PDB entry 6BDF | electron microscopy, 2.80 A resolution | chains A and C of the 28 polymer chains in the assembly

[Chain A (and C)]
Name: Proteasome subunit alpha
Organism: Thermoplasma acidophilum
Notes: EC 3.4.25.1; chain C of this document is another copy of the same molecule, construct and numbering; everything in this record applies to it too
Reference sequence: P25156 (PSA_THEAC); residues 1-233 here = UniProt positions 1-233
Amino-acid sequence (233 residues; numbered 1 to 233; the number before each row is that of its first residue):
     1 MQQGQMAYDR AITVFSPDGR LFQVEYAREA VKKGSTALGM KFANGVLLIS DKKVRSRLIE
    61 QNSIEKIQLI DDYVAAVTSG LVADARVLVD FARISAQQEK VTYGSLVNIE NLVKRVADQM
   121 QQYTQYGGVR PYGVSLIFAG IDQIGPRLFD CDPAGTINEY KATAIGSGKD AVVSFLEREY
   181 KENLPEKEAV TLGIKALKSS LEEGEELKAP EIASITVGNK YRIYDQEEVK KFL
Disordered / not traced: 1-12
Curated features (UniProtKB/Swiss-Prot):
  - mutagenesis: Met-1 to Ile-12 (Markedly increases peptidolytic activity. Designated open-gate mutant), Lys-66 (K66A: Prevents PAN to associate with the proteasome and stimulate gate opening), Leu-81 (L81A/E/G: Prevents PAN to stimulate gate opening), Val-82 (V82A: No effect on PAN's ability to stimulate gate opening; V82D/G: Prevents PAN to stimulate gate opening)

[How chain A and chain C interact]
Residue-residue contacts - 55 pairs, chain A then chain C:
  Gln-23(A) with Val-14(C); Phe-15(C), hydrogen bond (side chain-backbone)
  Tyr-26(A) with Phe-15(C); Ser-16(C); Pro-17(C), hydrophobic; Gly-19(C)
  Ala-27(A) with Phe-15(C), hydrophobic
  Glu-29(A) with Pro-17(C); Asp-18(C)
  Ala-30(A) with Phe-15(C), hydrophobic; Gly-19(C)
  Lys-33(A) with Asp-18(C), hydrogen bond (side chain-backbone)
  Ser-56(A) with Glu-177(C)
  Arg-57(A) with Lys-161(C); Leu-176(C); Glu-177(C), hydrogen bond (side chain-backbone); Arg-178(C); Tyr-180(C), hydrogen bond (side chain-backbone)
  Leu-58(A) with Tyr-160(C); Lys-161(C), hydrogen bond (backbone-backbone); Ala-162(C), hydrogen bond (backbone-backbone); Leu-176(C), hydrophobic; Glu-177(C); Tyr-180(C), hydrophobic
  Ile-59(A) with Glu-159(C); Tyr-160(C), hydrophobic
  Glu-60(A) with Lys-41(C), salt bridge; Glu-159(C), hydrogen bond (backbone-backbone); Tyr-160(C); Lys-161(C)
  Ser-63(A) with Glu-159(C), hydrogen bond
  Leu-81(A) with Phe-15(C), hydrophobic
  Ala-83(A) with Gln-121(C); Ala-154(C); Gly-155(C)
  Asp-84(A) with Gln-121(C), hydrogen bond
  Arg-86(A) with Ala-117(C); Asp-118(C), salt bridge; Gly-155(C), hydrogen bond (side chain-backbone); Ile-157(C)
  Val-87(A) with Gln-121(C)
  Asp-90(A) with Asp-118(C)
  Tyr-123(A) with Gln-125(C); Tyr-126(C), hydrogen bond
  Gly-128(A) with Tyr-126(C); Gly-127(C), hydrogen bond (backbone-backbone)
  Val-129(A) with Gln-125(C); Tyr-126(C), hydrophobic
  Arg-130(A) with Thr-13(C); Phe-15(C); Leu-21(C); Thr-124(C), hydrogen bond (side chain-backbone); Gln-125(C), hydrogen bond (backbone-side chain)
  Pro-131(A) with Phe-15(C)
  Tyr-132(A) with Gln-125(C)
Also at the interface, not in a pair above, chain A (27 interface residues in all): Ile-64, Val-82, Gly-133
Also at the interface, not in a pair above, chain C (32 interface residues in all): Lys-114, Arg-147, Thr-156, Val-173, Glu-179

[Overview]
The interface between chain A and chain C involves 27 residues on one side and 32 on the other, with 14
hydrogen bonds and 2 salt bridges. Polar contacts include Glu-60(A)/Lys-41(C), Arg-86(A)/Asp-118(C) and
Gln-23(A)/Phe-15(C). Curated annotation (UniProt) lists 15 mutagenesis sites on chain A.
Chain A and chain C are both Proteasome subunit alpha (Thermoplasma acidophilum); the structure, 2.8 A
resolution reconstruction of the Thermoplasma acidophilum 20S proteasome using cryo-electron microscopy, was
determined by electron microscopy.
